6NUE - chains H and I of the 11 polymer chains in the assembly; structure by electron microscopy, 3.30 A resolution.

# Chain H
Molecule: crRNA
From: Streptococcus thermophilus
Sequence (72 nucleotides; row label = number of the first residue in the row):
     1 ACGGAAACUU UCGUAACUGU UUAAUUCUGU UCACUUAUUC CACCGAUAUA AACCUAAUUA
    61 CCUCGAGAGG GG
Not modelled in the structure: 41-72

# Chain I
Name: CRISPR type III-associated RAMP protein Csm4
From: Streptococcus thermophilus
Reference sequence: A0A0A7HGA1 (A0A0A7HGA1_STRTR); residue numbers follow UniProt; this construct covers 1-299
Sequence (299 residues; row label = number of the first residue in the row):
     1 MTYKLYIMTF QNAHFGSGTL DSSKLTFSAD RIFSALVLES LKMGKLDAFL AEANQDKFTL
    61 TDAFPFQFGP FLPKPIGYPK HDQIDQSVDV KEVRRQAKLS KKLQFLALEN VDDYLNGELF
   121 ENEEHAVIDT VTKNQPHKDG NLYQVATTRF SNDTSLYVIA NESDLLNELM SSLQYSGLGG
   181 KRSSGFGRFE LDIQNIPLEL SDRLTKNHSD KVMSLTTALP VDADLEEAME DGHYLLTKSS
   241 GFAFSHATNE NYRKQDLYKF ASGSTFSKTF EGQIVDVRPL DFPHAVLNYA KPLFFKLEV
Not modelled in the structure: 1-2, 298-299
Residues lining bound ligands: ATP (adenosine-5'-triphosphate): Arg94, Arg95, Lys98

# Chain H / chain I interface
Pairs across the interface (54; chain H residue first):
  A1(H) with Ser34(I), phosphate contact; Val37(I), sugar contact; Leu38(I), phosphate contact; Leu41(I), base contact; Leu46(I), base contact; Phe244(I), hydrogen bond to the sugar; His284(I), hydrogen bond to the sugar; Ala285(I), phosphate contact; Val286(I), phosphate contact; Leu287(I), hydrogen bond to the phosphate
  C2(H) with Arg31(I), hydrogen bond to the phosphate; Ser34(I), hydrogen bond to the phosphate; Ala35(I), base contact; Leu38(I), base contact; Leu178(I), base contact; Gly179(I), hydrogen bond to the base; Arg182(I), base contact; Phe244(I), hydrogen bond to the phosphate; Lys254(I), salt bridge to the phosphate; Val286(I), phosphate contact
  G3(H) with Gly16(I), sugar contact; Ser17(I), hydrogen bond to the sugar; Gly18(I), hydrogen bond to the sugar; Thr19(I), sugar contact; Arg31(I), salt bridge to the phosphate; Lys238(I), base contact; Ser240(I), hydrogen bond to the base; Gly241(I), base contact; Arg253(I), hydrogen bond to the base; Lys254(I), salt bridge to the phosphate
  G4(H) with Phe15(I), phosphate contact; Gly16(I), hydrogen bond to the phosphate; Leu20(I), phosphate contact; Arg31(I), salt bridge to the phosphate; Gly180(I), phosphate contact; Phe242(I), base contact; Ala243(I), base contact
  A5(H) with Gly180(I), phosphate contact; Lys181(I), salt bridge to the phosphate; Arg182(I), hydrogen bond to the phosphate; Ser183(I), phosphate contact
  A6(H) with Ser183(I), hydrogen bond to the phosphate
  A7(H) with Asn134(I), sugar contact; Gln135(I), base contact; Tyr143(I), base contact
  C8(H) with Asn134(I), sugar contact; Gln135(I), phosphate contact; Pro136(I), base contact; His137(I), salt bridge to the phosphate
  U9(H) with Thr132(I), base contact; Lys133(I), phosphate contact; Asn134(I), hydrogen bond to the sugar; Leu142(I), base contact
  U10(H) with Pro136(I), base contact
Also at the interface, not in a pair above, chain I (42 interface residues in all): His14, Lys138, Asn251

# In short
Chain H and chain I form an interface of 10 and 42 residues respectively; the contacts include 15 hydrogen
bonds and 6 salt bridges. Among the polar pairs are C2(H)-Gly179(I), G3(H)-Ser240(I) and G3(H)-Arg253(I).
Chain I binds ATP.
Here chain H is crRNA and chain I is CRISPR type III-associated RAMP protein Csm4, both from Streptococcus
thermophilus. Entry 6NUE (Small conformation of apo CRISPR_Csm complex) was determined by electron microscopy,
deposited together with 6NUD.
